PDB entry 2GBG | X-ray diffraction, 3.00 A resolution | chains A and B

== Chain A (and B) ==
Protein: Dipeptidyl peptidase 4
From: Rattus norvegicus
Notes: EC 3.4.14.5; fragment: Dipeptidyl Peptidase 4 Soluble Form (Residues 38-767); chain B of this document is another copy of the same molecule, construct and numbering; everything in this record applies to it too
Reference sequence: P14740 (DPP4_RAT); residues 38-767 here = UniProt positions 38-767
Chain sequence (730 residues; row label = number of the first residue in the row):
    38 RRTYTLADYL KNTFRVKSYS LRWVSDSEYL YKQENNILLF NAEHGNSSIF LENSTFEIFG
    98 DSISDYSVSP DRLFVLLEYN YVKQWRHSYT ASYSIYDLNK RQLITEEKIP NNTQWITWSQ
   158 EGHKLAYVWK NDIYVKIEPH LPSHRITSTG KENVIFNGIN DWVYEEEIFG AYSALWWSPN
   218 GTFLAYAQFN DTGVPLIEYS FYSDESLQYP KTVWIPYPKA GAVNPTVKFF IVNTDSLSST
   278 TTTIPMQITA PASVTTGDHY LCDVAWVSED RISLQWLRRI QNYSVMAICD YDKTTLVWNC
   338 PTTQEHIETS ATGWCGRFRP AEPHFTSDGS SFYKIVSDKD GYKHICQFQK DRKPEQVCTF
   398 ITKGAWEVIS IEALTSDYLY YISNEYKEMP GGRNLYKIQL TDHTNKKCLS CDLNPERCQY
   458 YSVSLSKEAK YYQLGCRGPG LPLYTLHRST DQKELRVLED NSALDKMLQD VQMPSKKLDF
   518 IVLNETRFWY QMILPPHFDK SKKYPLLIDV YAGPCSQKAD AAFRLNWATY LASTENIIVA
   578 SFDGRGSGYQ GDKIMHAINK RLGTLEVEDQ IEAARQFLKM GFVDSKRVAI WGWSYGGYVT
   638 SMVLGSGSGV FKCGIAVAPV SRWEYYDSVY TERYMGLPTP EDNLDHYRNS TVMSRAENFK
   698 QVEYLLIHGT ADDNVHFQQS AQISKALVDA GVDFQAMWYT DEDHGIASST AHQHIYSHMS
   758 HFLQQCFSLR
Disulfides: Cys-326/Cys-337, Cys-383/Cys-395, Cys-445/Cys-448, Cys-455/Cys-473, Cys-650/Cys-763
Covalently attached groups: compound 1AD linked to Ser-631
Small-molecule neighbours: 1AD ((1S)-2-[(2S,5R)-2-(aminomethyl)-5-prop-1-yn-1-ylpyrrolidin-1-yl]-1-cyclopentyl-2-oxoethanamine): Arg-123, Glu-203, Glu-204, Phe-355, Tyr-548, Gly-550, Tyr-632, Val-657, Trp-660, Tyr-663, Tyr-667, Asn-711, Val-712, His-741
Curated features (UniProtKB/Swiss-Prot):
  - active site (Charge relay system): Ser-631, Asp-709, His-741
  - glycosylation (N-linked (GlcNAc...) asparagine): Asn-83, Asn-90, Asn-148, Asn-217, Asn-227, Asn-319, Asn-521, Asn-686
  - mutagenesis: Gly-629 (G629A: Reduced activity; G629R: Reduced activity), Trp-630 (W630E: No effect on activity), Ser-631 (S631A: Reduced activity), Tyr-632 (Y632F: No effect on activity; Y632G: Reduced activity; Y632L: Reduced activity), Gly-633 (G633A: Reduced activity; G633S: Reduced activity)

== Interface between chain A and chain B ==
Residue-residue contacts (104; chain A residue first):
  Pro-232(A) with Tyr-246(B)
  Leu-233(A) with Tyr-246(B)
  Ile-234(A) with Tyr-246(B), hydrophobic
  Glu-235(A) with Ser-237(B); Thr-249(B)
  Ser-237(A) with Glu-235(B), hydrogen bond (side chain-backbone)
  Tyr-239(A) with Phe-714(B); Gln-715(B); Gln-719(B)
  Ser-240(A) with Gln-719(B); Lys-722(B), hydrogen bond (backbone-side chain)
  Asp-241(A) with Lys-722(B)
  Glu-242(A) with Arg-659(B), salt bridge; Tyr-662(B), hydrogen bond (backbone-side chain); Thr-688(B); Met-690(B); Gln-719(B)
  Leu-244(A) with Tyr-662(B); Gln-715(B)
  Gln-245(A) with Lys-256(B); Ala-257(B), hydrogen bond (side chain-backbone); Glu-661(B), hydrogen bond (side chain-backbone); Gln-715(B)
  Tyr-246(A) with Pro-232(B); Leu-233(B); Ile-234(B), hydrophobic; Tyr-254(B), hydrogen bond (side chain-backbone); Pro-255(B); Lys-256(B), hydrogen bond (side chain-backbone); Ala-259(B)
  Pro-247(A) with Gln-715(B)
  Thr-249(A) with Glu-235(B)
  Tyr-254(A) with Tyr-246(B), hydrogen bond (backbone-side chain)
  Pro-255(A) with Tyr-246(B)
  Lys-256(A) with Gln-245(B); Tyr-246(B), hydrogen bond (backbone-side chain)
  Ala-257(A) with Gln-245(B), hydrogen bond (backbone-side chain)
  Ala-259(A) with Tyr-246(B)
  Arg-659(A) with Glu-242(B), salt bridge
  Glu-661(A) with Gln-245(B), hydrogen bond (backbone-side chain)
  Tyr-662(A) with Glu-242(B), hydrogen bond (side chain-backbone); Leu-244(B)
  Thr-688(A) with Glu-242(B)
  Met-690(A) with Glu-242(B)
  Leu-703(A) with Trp-735(B), hydrophobic
  Phe-714(A) with Tyr-239(B); Trp-735(B)
  Gln-715(A) with Tyr-239(B); Leu-244(B); Gln-245(B); Pro-247(B)
  Ser-717(A) with Trp-735(B)
  Ala-718(A) with Trp-735(B); Thr-737(B), hydrogen bond (backbone-side chain)
  Gln-719(A) with Tyr-239(B); Ser-240(B); Glu-242(B)
  Ser-721(A) with Trp-735(B), hydrogen bond; Thr-737(B), hydrogen bond
  Lys-722(A) with Ser-240(B), hydrogen bond (side chain-backbone); Asp-241(B); Thr-737(B)
  Val-725(A) with Tyr-736(B), hydrophobic; Thr-747(B); Ala-748(B), hydrophobic; His-751(B)
  Asp-726(A) with Thr-747(B), hydrogen bond
  Val-729(A) with His-751(B), hydrogen bond (backbone-side chain)
  Asp-730(A) with His-751(B); His-755(B), salt bridge; His-758(B)
  Phe-731(A) with Met-734(B); His-751(B); His-755(B), hydrogen bond (backbone-side chain)
  Gln-732(A) with Met-734(B)
  Ala-733(A) with Ala-733(B); Met-734(B); Trp-735(B), hydrophobic
  Met-734(A) with Phe-731(B); Gln-732(B); Ala-733(B); Trp-735(B)
  Trp-735(A) with Leu-703(B), hydrophobic; Phe-714(B); Ser-717(B); Ala-718(B); Ser-721(B), hydrogen bond; Ala-733(B), hydrophobic; Met-734(B); Trp-735(B), hydrophobic
  Tyr-736(A) with Val-725(B), hydrophobic
  Thr-737(A) with Ala-718(B), hydrogen bond (side chain-backbone); Ser-721(B), hydrogen bond; Lys-722(B)
  Thr-747(A) with Val-725(B); Asp-726(B), hydrogen bond
  Ala-748(A) with Val-725(B), hydrophobic
  His-751(A) with Val-725(B); Val-729(B), hydrogen bond (side chain-backbone); Asp-730(B); Phe-731(B)
  His-755(A) with Asp-730(B), salt bridge; Phe-731(B), hydrogen bond (side chain-backbone)
  His-758(A) with Asp-730(B)
Other interface residues (no listed pair), chain A (51 interface residues in all): Ser-243, Leu-724, Asp-738
Other interface residues (no listed pair), chain B (51 interface residues in all): Ser-243, Leu-724, Asp-738

== Summary ==
Chain A and chain B each contribute 51 residues to their interface; the contacts include 25 hydrogen bonds and
4 salt bridges. Among the polar pairs are Glu-242(A)/Arg-659(B), Asp-730(A)/His-755(B) and
Ser-237(A)/Glu-235(B). Compound 1AD is covalently linked to Ser-631(A).
Both chains are Dipeptidyl peptidase 4 (Rattus norvegicus). Entry 2GBG (rat DPP-IV with alkynyl
cyanopyrrolidine #2) was determined by X-ray diffraction together with 2GBC, 2GBF and 2GBI from the same
study.
